2RD5 - chains A and B of the 4 polymer chains in the assembly; structure by X-ray diffraction, 2.51 A resolution.

== Chain A (and B) ==
Molecule: Acetylglutamate kinase-like protein
Organism: Arabidopsis thaliana
Notes: EC 2.7.2.8; chain B of this document is another copy of the same molecule, construct and numbering; everything in this record applies to it too
UniProtKB: Q9SCL7 (Q9SCL7_ARATH); residues 1-297 here correspond to UniProt positions 51-347 (UniProt number = residue number + 50)
Amino-acid sequence (298 residues; numbered 0 to 297; the number before each row is that of its first residue; numbering starts at 0):
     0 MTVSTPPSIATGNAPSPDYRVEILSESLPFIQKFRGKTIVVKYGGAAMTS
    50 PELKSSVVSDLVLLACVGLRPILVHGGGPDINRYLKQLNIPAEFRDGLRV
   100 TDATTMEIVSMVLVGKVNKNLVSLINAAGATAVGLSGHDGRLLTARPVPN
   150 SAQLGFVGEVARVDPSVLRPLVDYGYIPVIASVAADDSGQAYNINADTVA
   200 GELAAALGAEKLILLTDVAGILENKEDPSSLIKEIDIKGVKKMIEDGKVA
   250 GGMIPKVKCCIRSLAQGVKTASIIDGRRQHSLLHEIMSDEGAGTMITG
Not modelled in the structure: 0-16 (chain B: 0-14)
Differences from the reference sequence: initiating methionine (0)
UniProt features mapped onto this chain:
  - binding site (ATP): Gly44, Ala45, Thr215, Asp216, Leu221, Lys247 to Lys255
  - binding site (N-acetyl-L-glutamate): Gly76, Arg98, Asn192 to Ala195
  - binding site (L-arginine): Lys210, Lys232, Glu284 to Ser287, Gly292
  - modified residue: Thr1 (N-acetylthreonine)
Small-molecule neighbours:
  - ADP (adenosine-5'-diphosphate): Lys41, Gly44, Leu214, Thr215, Asp216, Val217, Gly219, Ile220, Leu221, Lys224, Lys247, Val248, Ala249, Gly250, Gly251, Met252, Lys255
  - arginine (ARG): Phe33, Lys210, Lys232, Glu233, Glu284, Ile285, Ser287, Asp288, Glu289, Gly290, Ala291, Gly292, Thr293, Met294
  - N-acetyl-L-glutamate (NLG): Gly75, Gly76, Gly77, Ile80, Phe93, Gly96, Leu97, Arg98, Val108, Leu112, Val156, Ser181, Asn192, Ile193, Asn194, Ala195

== Interface between chain A and chain B ==
Pairs across the interface (37; chain A residue first):
  Asp17(A) with His283(B), salt bridge
  Arg19(A) with Ile22(B); Ser26(B); Phe29(B); Met286(B), hydrogen bond (side chain-backbone); Ser287(B)
  Val20(A) with His283(B)
  Glu21(A) with Gln278(B)
  Ile22(A) with Arg19(B); Ile22(B), hydrophobic
  Leu23(A) with Ser26(B)
  Ser24(A) with His279(B), hydrogen bond
  Ser26(A) with Leu23(B)
  Leu27(A) with Ser58(B); Leu62(B), hydrophobic
  Gln31(A) with Val61(B); Cys65(B); Ala127(B), hydrogen bond (side chain-backbone); Gly128(B)
  Arg34(A) with Ala64(B); Cys65(B), hydrogen bond (side chain-backbone)
  Val61(A) with Gln31(B)
  Leu62(A) with Leu27(B), hydrophobic
  Ala64(A) with Arg34(B)
  Cys65(A) with Arg34(B), hydrogen bond (backbone-side chain); Val66(B)
  Val66(A) with Cys65(B); Val66(B), hydrophobic
  Ala127(A) with Gln31(B)
  Arg277(A) with Asp17(B), salt bridge
  His279(A) with Val20(B); Ser24(B), hydrogen bond
  Leu282(A) with Val20(B), hydrophobic
  His283(A) with Pro16(B), hydrogen bond (side chain-backbone); Asp17(B); Val20(B)
  Met286(A) with Leu23(B), hydrophobic
Other interface residues (no listed pair), chain A (28 interface residues in all): Tyr18, Ile30, Ser58, Asp59, Gly67, Gly128
Other interface residues (no listed pair), chain B (30 interface residues in all): Glu21, Glu25, Ile30, Gly67, Leu282

== Overview ==
28 residues of chain A and 30 residues of chain B are in contact; the contacts include 7 hydrogen bonds and 2
salt bridges. Among the polar pairs are Asp17(A)-His283(B), Arg277(A)-Asp17(B) and Arg19(A)-Met286(B). Bound
to chain A: arginine, ADP and N-acetyl-L-glutamate.
Both chains are Acetylglutamate kinase-like protein (Arabidopsis thaliana). Entry 2RD5 (Structural basis for
the regulation of N-acetylglutamate kinase by PII in Arabidopsis thaliana) was determined by X-ray
diffraction.
